8Q3X - chains GGG and JJJ of the 11 polymer chains in the assembly; structure by X-ray diffraction, 2.30 A resolution.

# Chain GGG
Name: Histone H2A type 1-B/E
Source organism: Homo sapiens
UniProt: P04908 (H2A1B_HUMAN); residues 13-119 here correspond to UniProt positions 14-120 (UniProt number = residue number + 1)
Sequence (107 residues; row label = number of the first residue in the row):
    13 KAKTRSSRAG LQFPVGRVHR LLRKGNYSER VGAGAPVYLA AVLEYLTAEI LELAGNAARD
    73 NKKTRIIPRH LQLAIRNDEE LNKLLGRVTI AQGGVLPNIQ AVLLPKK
Curated features (UniProtKB/Swiss-Prot):
  - modified residue: Lys13 (N6-(beta-hydroxybutyryl)lysine), Lys36 (N6-(2-hydroxyisobutyryl)lysine), Lys74 (N6-(2-hydroxyisobutyryl)lysine), Lys75 (N6-(2-hydroxyisobutyryl)lysine), Lys95 (N6-(2-hydroxyisobutyryl)lysine), Gln104 (N5-methylglutamine), Lys118 (N6-(2-hydroxyisobutyryl)lysine), Lys119 (N6-crotonyllysine)
  - cross-link (Glycyl lysine isopeptide (Lys-Gly)): Lys13 (interchain with G-Cter in ubiquitin), Lys15 (interchain with G-Cter in ubiquitin), Lys119 (interchain with G-Cter in ubiquitin)

# Chain JJJ
Molecule: 145-nt DNA strand
Source organism: Homo sapiens
Sequence (145 nucleotides; numbered -72 to 72; the number before each row is that of its first residue; numbers below 1 keep their minus sign (DA-72 is residue -72)):
   -72 ATCAATATCC ACCTGCAGAT ACTACCAAAA GTGTATTTGG AAACTGCTCC ATCAAAAGGC
   -12 ATGTTCAGCT GATTCAGCTG AACATGCCTT TTGATGGAGC AGTTTCCAAA TACACTTTTG
    48 GTAGTATCTG CAGGTGGATA TTGAT

# Chain GGG / chain JJJ interface
Residue-residue contacts (16; chain GGG residue first):
  Lys13(GGG) - DG-42(JJJ)  phosphate contact
  Lys13(GGG) - DT-41(JJJ)  salt bridge to the phosphate
  Ala14(GGG) - DA-43(JJJ)  phosphate contact
  Ala14(GGG) - DG-42(JJJ)  phosphate contact
  Lys15(GGG) - DA-43(JJJ)  phosphate contact
  Lys15(GGG) - DG-42(JJJ)  hydrogen bond to the phosphate
  Thr16(GGG) - DA-43(JJJ)  phosphate contact
  Arg17(GGG) - DA-43(JJJ)  salt bridge to the phosphate
  Arg20(GGG) - DG-42(JJJ)  salt bridge to the phosphate
  Gly28(GGG) - DA-44(JJJ)  phosphate contact
  Gly28(GGG) - DA-43(JJJ)  phosphate contact
  Arg32(GGG) - DA-45(JJJ)  phosphate contact
  Arg32(GGG) - DA-44(JJJ)  salt bridge to the phosphate
  Arg42(GGG) - DT-36(JJJ)  hydrogen bond to the sugar
  Arg42(GGG) - DT-35(JJJ)  sugar contact
  Arg77(GGG) - DA-54(JJJ)  sugar contact
Other interface residues (no listed pair), chain GGG (13 interface residues in all): Ser18, Arg29, Glu41

# In short
Chain GGG and chain JJJ form an interface of 13 and 8 residues respectively; the contacts include 2 hydrogen
bonds and 4 salt bridges. Polar contacts include Arg42(GGG)-DT-36(JJJ), Lys15(GGG)-DG-42(JJJ) and
Lys13(GGG)-DT-41(JJJ).
Here chain GGG is Histone H2A type 1-B/E and chain JJJ is a 145-nt DNA strand, both from Homo sapiens. Entry
8Q3X (Structure of Nucleosome Core with a Bound Metallopeptide Conjugate (Kaposi Sarcoma Associated
Herpesvirus LANA Peptide-Au[I] Compound)) was determined by X-ray diffraction, deposited together with 8Q36,
8Q3E and 8Q3M.
